PDB entry 6FB8 | X-ray diffraction, 2.45 A resolution | chains C and B of the 4 polymer chains in the assembly

== Chain C ==
Molecule: 24-nt DNA strand
Sequence (24 nucleotides; row label = number of the first residue in the row):
   501 TCAAAACTGCGTACGACGTTTTGA
Ion coordination: Mg2+ site 1: DC514 (shared with 1 residue of chain A; Asp220(B) of chain B; 1 residue of chain D); Mg2+ site 2: DG515 (shared with 1 residue of chain A; Gly219(B) of chain B; 1 residue of chain D)

== Chain B ==
Name: DNA endonuclease I-CreI
Source organism: Chlamydomonas reinhardtii
Notes: EC 3.1.-.-
UniProtKB: P05725 (DNE1_CHLRE); residues 202-353 here correspond to UniProt positions 2-153 (UniProt number = residue number - 200)
Amino-acid sequence (154 residues; numbered 202 to 355; the number before each row is that of its first residue):
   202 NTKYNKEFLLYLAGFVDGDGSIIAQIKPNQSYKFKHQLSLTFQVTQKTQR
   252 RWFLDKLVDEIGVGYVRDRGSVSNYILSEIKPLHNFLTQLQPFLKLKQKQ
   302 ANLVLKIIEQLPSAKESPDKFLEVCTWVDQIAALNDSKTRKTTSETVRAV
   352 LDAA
Disordered / not traced: 355
Sequence notes: engineered mutation Asn275 (Asp75 in P05725); expression tag (354-355)
Ion coordination: Mg2+ site 1: Gly219 (shared with 1 residue of chain A; DG515(C) of chain C; 1 residue of chain D); Mg2+ site 2: Asp220 (shared with 1 residue of chain A; DC514(C) of chain C; 1 residue of chain D); Mg2+ site 3: Ala334, Asn336
Residues lining bound ligands:
  - s-1,2-propanediol (PGO), molecule 1: Phe209, Tyr212, Phe254, Lys257, Leu258, Glu261
  - s-1,2-propanediol (PGO), molecule 2: Asp218, Leu297, Lys298, Gln301, Leu335, Asn336, Asp337

== Chain C / chain B interface ==
Contacting residue pairs - 35 pairs, chain C then chain B:
  DA513(C) - Lys248(B)  salt bridge to the phosphate
  DC514(C) - Asp220(B)  phosphate contact
  DC514(C) - Thr246(B)  sugar contact
  DC514(C) - Gln247(B)  hydrogen bond to the phosphate
  DC514(C) - Lys248(B)  hydrogen bond to the phosphate
  DC514(C) - Arg251(B)  salt bridge to the phosphate
  DG515(C) - Gly219(B)  phosphate contact
  DG515(C) - Asp220(B)  phosphate contact
  DG515(C) - Gly221(B)  sugar contact
  DG515(C) - Ser222(B)  sugar contact
  DG515(C) - Thr246(B)  base contact
  DA516(C) - Gly221(B)  phosphate contact
  DA516(C) - Ser222(B)  hydrogen bond to the phosphate
  DA516(C) - Ile224(B)  base contact
  DA516(C) - Gln244(B)  hydrogen bond to the base
  DA516(C) - Lys298(B)  salt bridge to the phosphate
  DA516(C) - Asn336(B)  phosphate contact
  DA516(C) - Asp337(B)  hydrogen bond to the phosphate
  DA516(C) - Ser338(B)  phosphate contact
  DC517(C) - Ile224(B)  phosphate contact
  DC517(C) - Gln226(B)  sugar contact
  DC517(C) - Ala333(B)  phosphate contact
  DC517(C) - Asn336(B)  hydrogen bond to the phosphate
  DC517(C) - Ser338(B)  hydrogen bond to the phosphate
  DC517(C) - Thr340(B)  sugar contact
  DC517(C) - Arg341(B)  phosphate contact
  DG518(C) - Gln226(B)  hydrogen bond to the base
  DG518(C) - Thr340(B)  sugar contact
  DG518(C) - Arg341(B)  phosphate contact
  DG518(C) - Lys342(B)  hydrogen bond to the phosphate
  DG518(C) - Thr343(B)  hydrogen bond to the phosphate
  DT519(C) - Lys228(B)  hydrogen bond to the base
  DT519(C) - Pro229(B)  phosphate contact
  DT519(C) - Lys342(B)  salt bridge to the phosphate
  DT521(C) - Asn230(B)  hydrogen bond to the base
Other interface residues (no listed pair), chain C (9 interface residues in all): DT520
Other interface residues (no listed pair), chain B (28 interface residues in all): Ile223, Ala225, Ile227, Gln238, Val273

== Summary ==
Chain C and chain B form an interface of 9 and 28 residues respectively; the contacts include 12 hydrogen
bonds and 4 salt bridges. Polar pairs include DA516(C)-Gln244(B), DG518(C)-Gln226(B) and DT519(C)-Lys228(B).
Chain B binds s-1,2-propanediol. Gly219(B) and DG515(C) form the Mg2+ site 1.
Chain C is a 24-nt DNA strand and chain B is DNA endonuclease I-CreI (Chlamydomonas reinhardtii); the
structure, Crystal Structure of the I-CreI Homing Endonuclease D75N variant in complex with an altered version
of ..., was determined by X-ray diffraction, deposited together with 6FB0, 6FB1, 6FB2, 6FB5, 6FB6, 6FB7 and
6FB9.
